9F0Z - chains B and H of the 8 polymer chains in the assembly; structure by electron microscopy, 3.42 A resolution.

== Chain B ==
Molecule: R-strand DNA
Sequence (135 nucleotides; numbered 9 to 143; the number before each row is that of its first residue):
     9 CGCAAAAACA AGTTTTTGCT GATTTTTCTT TATAAATAGA GTGTTATGAA AAATTAGTTT
    69 CTCTTACTCT CTTTATGATA TTTAAAAAAG CGGTGTCGGC GCGGCTACAA CAACGCGCCG
   129 ACACCGTTTT GTAGG
Disordered / not traced: 9, 95-143

== Chain H ==
Molecule: Multifunctional conjugation protein TraI
From: Escherichia coli K-12
Notes: EC 5.6.2.1, 3.6.4.12
UniProt: P14565 (TRAI1_ECOLI); residue numbers follow UniProt; this construct covers 1-863
Sequence (870 residues; each row starts with the number of its first residue; numbers below 1 keep their minus sign (Met-6 is residue -6)):
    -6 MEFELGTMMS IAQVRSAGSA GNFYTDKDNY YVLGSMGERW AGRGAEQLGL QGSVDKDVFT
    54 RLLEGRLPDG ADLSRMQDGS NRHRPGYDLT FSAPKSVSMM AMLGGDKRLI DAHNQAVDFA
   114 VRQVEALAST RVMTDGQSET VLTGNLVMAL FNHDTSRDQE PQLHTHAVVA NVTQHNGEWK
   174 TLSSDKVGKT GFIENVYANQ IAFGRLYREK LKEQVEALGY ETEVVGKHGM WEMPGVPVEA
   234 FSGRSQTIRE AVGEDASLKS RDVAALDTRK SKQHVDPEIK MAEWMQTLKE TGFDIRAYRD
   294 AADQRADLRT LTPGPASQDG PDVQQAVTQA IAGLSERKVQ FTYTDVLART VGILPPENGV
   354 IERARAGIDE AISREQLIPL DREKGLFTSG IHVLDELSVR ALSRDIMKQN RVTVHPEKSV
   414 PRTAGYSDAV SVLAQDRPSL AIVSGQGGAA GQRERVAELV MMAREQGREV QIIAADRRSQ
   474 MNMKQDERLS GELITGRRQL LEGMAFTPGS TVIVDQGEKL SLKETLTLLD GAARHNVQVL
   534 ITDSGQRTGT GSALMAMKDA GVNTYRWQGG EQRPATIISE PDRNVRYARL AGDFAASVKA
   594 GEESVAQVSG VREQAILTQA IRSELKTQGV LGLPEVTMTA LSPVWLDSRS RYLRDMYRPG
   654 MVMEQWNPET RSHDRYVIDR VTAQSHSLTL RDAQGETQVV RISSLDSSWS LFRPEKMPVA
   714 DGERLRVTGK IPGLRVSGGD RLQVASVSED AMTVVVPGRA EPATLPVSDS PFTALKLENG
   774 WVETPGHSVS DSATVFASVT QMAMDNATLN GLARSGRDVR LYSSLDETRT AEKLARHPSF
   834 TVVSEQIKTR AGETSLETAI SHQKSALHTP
Disordered / not traced: -6 to 0, 20-24, 96, 101-102, 112, 116-117, 128, 131, 168, 226-227, 247-250, 253, 287-288, 298, 301-565, 835-863
Sequence notes: initiating methionine (-6); expression tag (-5 to 0); engineered mutation Phe16 (Tyr in P14565)
UniProt features mapped onto this chain:
  - active site: Tyr17 (Relaxase)
  - binding site (Mg(2+)): His146, His157, His159
  - mutagenesis: Met1 (Loss of ssDNA binding), Ser3 (S3A: 1000-fold reduced affinity for ssDNA), Tyr17 (Y17F: Loss of DNA nicking ability; still binds ssDNA), Tyr23 (Y23F: Reduced DNA nicking ability), Tyr24 (Y24F: Reduced DNA nicking ability), Lys88 (K88A: 10000-fold reduced affinity for ssDNA), His159 (H159E: Loss of oriT cleavage), Arg237 (R237A: 300-fold reduced affinity for ssDNA), Ile241 (I241A: 1500-fold reduced affinity for ssDNA)
From the paper describing this entry:
  - mutagenesis - Y16F: abolished catalytic activity (citing earlier work)

== How chain B and chain H interact ==
Contacting residue pairs (7):
  DG10(B) with Asp178(H), base contact; Lys179(H), hydrogen bond to the base
  DA13(B) with Ser641(H), phosphate contact
  DA14(B) with Met69(H), sugar contact; Ser700(H), hydrogen bond to the phosphate
  DA15(B) with Ser67(H), phosphate contact; Met69(H), hydrogen bond to the phosphate
Interface residues without a listed pair, chain B (6 interface residues in all): DT23, DT68
Interface residues without a listed pair, chain H (12 interface residues in all): Arg68, Gln70, Val180, Glu606, Tyr645, Gln677

== Summary ==
Chain B and chain H form an interface of 6 and 12 residues respectively, with 3 hydrogen bonds. Polar pairs
include DG10(B)-Lys179(H), DA14(B)-Ser700(H) and DA15(B)-Met69(H). Curated annotation (UniProt) lists
active-site residue Tyr17(H), 3 Mg2+-binding residues and 9 mutagenesis sites on chain H. The paper reports
that Y16F of chain H abolishes catalytic activity.
Chain B is R-strand DNA and chain H is Multifunctional conjugation protein TraI (Escherichia coli K-12); the
structure, CryoEM structure of the F plasmid relaxosome with truncated TraI1-863 in its TE mode, derived from
..., was determined by electron microscopy (same publication as 9F0X, 9F0Y, 9F10, 9F11 and 9F12).
